PDB entry 6CWZ | X-ray diffraction, 3.10 A resolution | chains C and D

Chain C:
Name: SUMO-activating enzyme subunit 1
From: Homo sapiens
Reference sequence: Q9UBE0 (SAE1_HUMAN); residue numbers follow UniProt; this construct covers 1-346
Chain sequence (346 residues; row label = number of the first residue in the row):
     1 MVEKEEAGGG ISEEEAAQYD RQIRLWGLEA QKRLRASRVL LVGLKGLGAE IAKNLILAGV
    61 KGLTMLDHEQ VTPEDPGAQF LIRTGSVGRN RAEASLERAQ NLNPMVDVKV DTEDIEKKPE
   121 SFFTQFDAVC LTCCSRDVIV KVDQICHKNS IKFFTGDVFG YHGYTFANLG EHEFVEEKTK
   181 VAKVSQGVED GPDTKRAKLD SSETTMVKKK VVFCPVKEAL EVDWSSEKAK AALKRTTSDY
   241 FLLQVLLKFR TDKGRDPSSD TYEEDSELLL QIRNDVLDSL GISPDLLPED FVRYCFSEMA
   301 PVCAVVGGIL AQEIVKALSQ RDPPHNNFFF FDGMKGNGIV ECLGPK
Unresolved in the structure: 1-9, 180-203, 346
UniProt features mapped onto this chain:
  - modified residue: Met1 (N-acetylmethionine), Val2 (N-acetylvaline), Ser12 (Phosphoserine), Lys198 (N6-acetyllysine)
  - mutagenesis: Arg21 (R21A: Abolishes ATP-dependent activation of SUMO proteins), Arg24 to Trp26 (Abolishes ATP-dependent activation of SUMO proteins)
From the paper describing this entry:
  - contacts within the chain: Asp20-Arg24, Trp26-Leu34, Trp26-Gln312

Chain D:
Name: SUMO-activating enzyme subunit 2
From: Homo sapiens
Notes: EC 2.3.2.-
Reference sequence: Q9UBT2 (SAE2_HUMAN); residue numbers follow UniProt; this construct covers 1-640
Chain sequence (660 residues; row label = number of the first residue in the row; numbers below 1 keep their minus sign (Met-19 is residue -19)):
   -19 MGSSHHHHHH SSGLVPRGSH MALSRGLPRE LAEAVAGGRV LVVGAGGIGC ELLKNLVLTG
    41 FSHIDLIDLD TIDVSNLNRQ FLFQKKHVGR SKAQVAKESV LQFYPKANIV AYHDSIMNPD
   101 YNVEFFRQFI LVMNALDNRA ARNHVNRMCL AADVPLIESG TAGYLGQVTT IKKGVTECYE
   161 CHPKPTQRTF PGCTIRNTPS EPIHCIVWAK YLFNQLFGEE DADQEVSPDR ADPEAAWEPT
   221 EAEARARASN EDGDIKRIST KEWAKSTGYD PVKLFTKLFK DDIRYLLTMD KLWRKRKPPV
   281 PLDWAEVQSQ GEETNASDQQ NEPQLGLKDQ QVLDVKSYAR LFSKSIETLR VHLAEKGDGA
   341 ELIWDKDDPS AMDFVTSAAN LRMHIFSMNM KSRFDIKSMA GNIIPAIATT NAVIAGLIVL
   401 EGLKILSGKI DQCRTIFLNK QPNPRKKLLV PCALDPPNPN CYVCASKPEV TVRLNVHKVT
   461 VLTLQDKIVK EKFAMVAPDV QIEDGKGTIL ISSEEGETEA NNHKKLSEFG IRNGSRLQAD
   521 DFLQDYTLLI NILHSEDLGK DVEFEVVGDA PEKVGPKQAE DAAKSITNGS DDGAQPSTST
   581 AQEQDDVLIV DSDEEDSSNN ADVSEEERSR KRKLDEKENL SAKRSRIEQK EELDDVIALD
Unresolved in the structure: -19 to 3, 217-238, 291-307, 549-640
Sequence notes: initiating methionine (-19); expression tag (-18 to 0)
Bound ions: Zn2+: Cys158, Cys161, Cys441, Cys444
UniProt features mapped onto this chain:
  - active site: Cys173 (Glycyl thioester intermediate)
  - binding site (ATP): Gly24 to Gly29, Asp48, Asn56 to Arg59, Lys72, Ser95, Ile96, Asp117 to Arg122
  - binding site (Zn(2+)): Cys158, Cys161, Cys441, Cys444
  - modified residue: Ser207 (Phosphoserine), Lys271 (N6-acetyllysine), Ser507 (Phosphoserine), Ser592 (Phosphoserine), Lys613 (N6-acetyllysine)
  - cross-link (Glycyl lysine isopeptide (Lys-Gly)): Lys164 (interchain with G-Cter in SUMO1), Lys190 (interchain with G-Cter in SUMO), Lys236 (interchain with G-Cter in SUMO1), Lys257 (interchain with G-Cter in SUMO), Lys271 (interchain with G-Cter in SUMO), Lys275 (interchain with G-Cter in SUMO), Lys371 (interchain with G-Cter in SUMO2), Lys420 (interchain with G-Cter in SUMO1), Lys540 (interchain with G-Cter in SUMO2), Lys611 (interchain with G-Cter in SUMO), Lys613 (interchain with G-Cter in SUMO), Lys617 (interchain with G-Cter in SUMO), Lys623 (interchain with G-Cter in SUMO)
  - natural variant: Gly24 (G24V: In ACCES), Asn56 (N56T: In ACCES), Arg122 to Asp640 (deletion: In ACCES), Arg122 (R122G: In ACCES), Leu267 to Asp640 (deletion: In ACCES), Glu483 (E483K: In ACCES)
  - mutagenesis: Asn56 (N56A: Abolishes ATP-dependent activation of SUMO proteins), Leu57 (L57A: Strongly reduces ATP-dependent activation of SUMO proteins), Arg59 (R59A: Strongly reduces ATP-dependent activation of SUMO proteins), Lys72 (K72A: Abolishes ATP-dependent activation of SUMO proteins), Asp117 (D117A: Abolishes ATP-dependent activation of SUMO proteins), Cys173 (C173A: Loss of enzyme activity), Thr174 (T174A: Slightly reduced enzyme activity), His184 (H184Q: No effect on enzyme activity), Ile235 (I235A: Strongly reduced interaction with UBE2I; when associated with A-238), Ile238 (I238A: Strongly reduced interaction with UBE2I; when associated with A-235), Asp484 (Strongly reduced interaction with UBE2I), Gly485 (G485GGGG: Strongly reduced interaction with UBE2I)
From the paper describing this entry:
  - mutagenesis - C173S: abolished catalytic activity
  - catalytic residues: Cys173 (citing earlier work)

Chain C / chain D interface:
Contacting residue pairs - 91 pairs, chain C then chain D:
  Glu14(C) - Lys65(D)  salt bridge
  Ala17(C) - Val54(D)
  Ala17(C) - Ser55(D)
  Gln18(C) - Val54(D)
  Gln18(C) - Leu57(D)
  Gln18(C) - Asn58(D)
  Gln18(C) - Lys65(D)
  Arg21(C) - Ser55(D)  hydrogen bond
  Arg21(C) - Asn58(D)
  Arg21(C) - Arg59(D)
  Arg21(C) - Lys346(D)
  Arg21(C) - Asp347(D)  salt bridge
  Arg21(C) - Ile383(D)
  Arg21(C) - Pro385(D)
  Arg21(C) - Ala386(D)
  Gln22(C) - Asn58(D)
  Gln22(C) - Ile387(D)
  Arg24(C) - Phe374(D)  hydrogen bond (side chain-backbone)
  Arg24(C) - Lys377(D)
  Arg24(C) - Ser378(D)  hydrogen bond
  Arg24(C) - Ile383(D)
  Arg24(C) - Pro385(D)
  Leu25(C) - Gly143(D)
  Leu25(C) - Tyr144(D)
  Leu25(C) - Pro385(D)  hydrophobic
  Leu25(C) - Ile387(D)  hydrophobic
  Trp26(C) - Ile387(D)  hydrophobic
  Leu28(C) - Gln310(D)
  Glu50(C) - Lys34(D)  salt bridge
  Lys53(C) - Glu31(D)  salt bridge
  Lys53(C) - Lys34(D)
  Lys53(C) - Phe61(D)
  Lys53(C) - Ala392(D)
  Asn54(C) - Ala388(D)
  Leu57(C) - Asn58(D)
  Leu57(C) - Phe61(D)  hydrophobic
  Gly77(C) - Leu38(D)
  Phe80(C) - Leu38(D)  hydrophobic
  Phe80(C) - Phe83(D)
  Thr84(C) - Phe83(D)  hydrogen bond (side chain-backbone)
  Thr84(C) - Pro85(D)
  Arg98(C) - Gln82(D)  hydrogen bond
  Arg98(C) - Phe83(D)
  Asn101(C) - Gln64(D)
  Glu176(C) - Gln421(D)  hydrogen bond
  Arg235(C) - Pro424(D)  hydrogen bond (side chain-backbone)
  Arg235(C) - Lys426(D)  hydrogen bond (backbone-side chain)
  Ala300(C) - Leu38(D)  hydrophobic
  Pro301(C) - Thr39(D)
  Pro301(C) - Gly396(D)
  Pro301(C) - Val399(D)  hydrophobic
  Pro301(C) - Leu400(D)  hydrophobic
  Ala304(C) - Lys34(D)
  Ala304(C) - Asn35(D)
  Ala304(C) - Ala392(D)
  Val305(C) - Val393(D)
  Val305(C) - Gly396(D)
  Val305(C) - Leu397(D)
  Gly308(C) - Thr389(D)
  Gly308(C) - Val393(D)
  Ile309(C) - Val393(D)
  Ile309(C) - Leu428(D)  hydrophobic
  Gln312(C) - Tyr144(D)
  Gln312(C) - Ile387(D)
  Gln312(C) - Thr389(D)  hydrogen bond
  Asp322(C) - Tyr144(D)
  Asp322(C) - Lys420(D)
  Pro323(C) - Gln421(D)
  His325(C) - Lys420(D)
  His325(C) - Leu428(D)
  Phe329(C) - Leu428(D)  hydrophobic
  Phe331(C) - Leu397(D)  hydrophobic
  Phe331(C) - Leu400(D)  hydrophobic
  Phe331(C) - Leu429(D)  hydrophobic
  Gly333(C) - Leu400(D)
  Met334(C) - Lys404(D)  hydrogen bond (backbone-side chain)
  Lys335(C) - Pro431(D)
  Gly336(C) - Leu429(D)
  Gly336(C) - Pro431(D)
  Asn337(C) - Lys427(D)
  Asn337(C) - Leu429(D)
  Asn337(C) - Pro431(D)
  Gly338(C) - Lys426(D)
  Gly338(C) - Lys427(D)
  Gly338(C) - Leu428(D)  hydrogen bond (backbone-backbone)
  Gly338(C) - Leu429(D)  hydrogen bond (backbone-backbone)
  Ile339(C) - Lys426(D)
  Val340(C) - Pro422(D)  hydrophobic
  Val340(C) - Lys426(D)  hydrogen bond (backbone-backbone)
  Val340(C) - Leu428(D)  hydrophobic
  Glu341(C) - Lys426(D)  salt bridge
Also at the interface, not in a pair above, chain C (55 interface residues in all): Tyr19, Asp20, Ile23, Ala78, Ile82, Leu102, Met105, Tyr161, Thr236, Ser259, Met299, Val302, Ala311, Lys316
Also at the interface, not in a pair above, chain D (57 interface residues in all): Gly6, Leu7, Leu11, Ser79, Lys308, Ile384, Leu403, Arg414, Ile416, Leu418, Arg425
From the paper, about this interface:
  - pairs named by the authors: Arg24(C)-Phe374(D), Arg24(C)-Ile383(D), Leu25(C)-Tyr144(D) (hydrophobic contact), Leu25(C)-Pro385(D) (hydrophobic contact), Leu25(C)-Ile387(D) (hydrophobic contact), Trp26(C)-Tyr144(D), Trp26(C)-Ile387(D)

Summary:
Chain C and chain D form an interface of 55 and 57 residues respectively; the contacts include 13 hydrogen
bonds and 5 salt bridges. Among the polar pairs are Glu14(C)-Lys65(D), Arg21(C)-Asp347(D) and
Glu50(C)-Lys34(D). The authors report contacts between Arg24(C) and Phe374(D), Arg24(C) and Ile383(D) and
Trp26(C) and Tyr144(D) among others; hydrophobic contacts between Leu25(C) and Tyr144(D), Leu25(C) and
Pro385(D) and Leu25(C) and Ile387(D). The paper reports the catalytic residue Cys173(D); C173S of chain D
abolishes catalytic activity.
Chain C is SUMO-activating enzyme subunit 1 and chain D is SUMO-activating enzyme subunit 2, both from Homo
sapiens; the structure, Crystal structure of apo SUMO E1, was determined by X-ray diffraction together with
6CWY from the same study.
